6IFL - chains E and J of the 10 polymer chains in the assembly; structure by electron microscopy, 3.16 A resolution.

== Chain E ==
Name: Type III-A CRISPR-associated RAMP protein Csm3
Source organism: Streptococcus thermophilus ND03
UniProtKB: A0A2U2M035 (A0A2U2M035_STRTR); residue numbers follow UniProt; this construct covers 1-220
Sequence (220 residues; each row starts with the number of its first residue):
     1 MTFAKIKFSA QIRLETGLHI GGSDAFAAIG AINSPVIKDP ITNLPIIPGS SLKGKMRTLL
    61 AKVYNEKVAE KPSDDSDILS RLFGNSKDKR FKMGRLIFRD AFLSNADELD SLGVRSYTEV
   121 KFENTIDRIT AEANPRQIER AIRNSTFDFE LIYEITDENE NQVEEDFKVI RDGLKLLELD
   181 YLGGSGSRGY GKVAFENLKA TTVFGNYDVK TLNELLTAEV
Unresolved in the structure: 218-220
Differences from the reference sequence: engineered mutation Asn33 (Asp in A0A2U2M035)
Reported in the primary citation:
  - binding site for NTR (chain J): Pro135, Arg136

== Chain J ==
Molecule: NTR
Sequence (43 nucleotides; row label = number of the first residue in the row):
     1 GGUAGGAAUG GGUAAUUAUA GCGAGCUAGA AAGCGUUUCC GUC
Unresolved in the structure: 1-6, 42-43

== Interface between chain E and chain J ==
Contacting residue pairs (15):
  Asp24(E) with G29(J), base contact
  Ile29(E) with G23(J), sugar contact; A24(J), phosphate contact
  Asn33(E) with A24(J), phosphate contact
  Lys87(E) with A32(J), hydrogen bond to the sugar
  Ala133(E) with C22(J), hydrogen bond to the sugar
  Asn134(E) with C22(J), sugar contact; G23(J), sugar contact; A24(J), hydrogen bond to the sugar; G25(J), sugar contact
  Pro135(E) with C22(J), base contact; G23(J), sugar contact; A24(J), sugar contact
  Arg136(E) with A24(J), base contact
  Gln137(E) with G23(J), base contact
Other interface residues (no listed pair), chain E (10 interface residues in all): Ser86
Other interface residues (no listed pair), chain J (8 interface residues in all): G21, A28

== Overview ==
10 residues of chain E face 8 of chain J across their interface; the contacts include 3 hydrogen bonds. Among
the polar pairs are Lys87(E)-A32(J), Ala133(E)-C22(J) and Asn134(E)-A24(J). From the paper: a binding site for
NTR (chain J) at Pro135(E) and Arg136(E).
Chain E is Type III-A CRISPR-associated RAMP protein Csm3 (Streptococcus thermophilus ND03) and chain J is
NTR; the structure, Cryo-EM structure of type III-A Csm-NTR complex, was determined by electron microscopy
together with 6IFK, 6IFN, 6IFR, 6IFU, 6IFY, 6IFZ and 6IG0 from the same study.
